6EU0 - chains B and S of the 22 polymer chains in the assembly; structure by electron microscopy, 4.00 A resolution.

Chain B:
Molecule: DNA-directed RNA polymerase III subunit RPC2
Source organism: Saccharomyces cerevisiae (strain ATCC 204508 / S288c)
Notes: EC 2.7.7.6
UniProtKB: P22276 (RPC2_YEAST); residues 1-1149 here = UniProt positions 1-1149
Chain sequence (1149 residues; row label = number of the first residue in the row):
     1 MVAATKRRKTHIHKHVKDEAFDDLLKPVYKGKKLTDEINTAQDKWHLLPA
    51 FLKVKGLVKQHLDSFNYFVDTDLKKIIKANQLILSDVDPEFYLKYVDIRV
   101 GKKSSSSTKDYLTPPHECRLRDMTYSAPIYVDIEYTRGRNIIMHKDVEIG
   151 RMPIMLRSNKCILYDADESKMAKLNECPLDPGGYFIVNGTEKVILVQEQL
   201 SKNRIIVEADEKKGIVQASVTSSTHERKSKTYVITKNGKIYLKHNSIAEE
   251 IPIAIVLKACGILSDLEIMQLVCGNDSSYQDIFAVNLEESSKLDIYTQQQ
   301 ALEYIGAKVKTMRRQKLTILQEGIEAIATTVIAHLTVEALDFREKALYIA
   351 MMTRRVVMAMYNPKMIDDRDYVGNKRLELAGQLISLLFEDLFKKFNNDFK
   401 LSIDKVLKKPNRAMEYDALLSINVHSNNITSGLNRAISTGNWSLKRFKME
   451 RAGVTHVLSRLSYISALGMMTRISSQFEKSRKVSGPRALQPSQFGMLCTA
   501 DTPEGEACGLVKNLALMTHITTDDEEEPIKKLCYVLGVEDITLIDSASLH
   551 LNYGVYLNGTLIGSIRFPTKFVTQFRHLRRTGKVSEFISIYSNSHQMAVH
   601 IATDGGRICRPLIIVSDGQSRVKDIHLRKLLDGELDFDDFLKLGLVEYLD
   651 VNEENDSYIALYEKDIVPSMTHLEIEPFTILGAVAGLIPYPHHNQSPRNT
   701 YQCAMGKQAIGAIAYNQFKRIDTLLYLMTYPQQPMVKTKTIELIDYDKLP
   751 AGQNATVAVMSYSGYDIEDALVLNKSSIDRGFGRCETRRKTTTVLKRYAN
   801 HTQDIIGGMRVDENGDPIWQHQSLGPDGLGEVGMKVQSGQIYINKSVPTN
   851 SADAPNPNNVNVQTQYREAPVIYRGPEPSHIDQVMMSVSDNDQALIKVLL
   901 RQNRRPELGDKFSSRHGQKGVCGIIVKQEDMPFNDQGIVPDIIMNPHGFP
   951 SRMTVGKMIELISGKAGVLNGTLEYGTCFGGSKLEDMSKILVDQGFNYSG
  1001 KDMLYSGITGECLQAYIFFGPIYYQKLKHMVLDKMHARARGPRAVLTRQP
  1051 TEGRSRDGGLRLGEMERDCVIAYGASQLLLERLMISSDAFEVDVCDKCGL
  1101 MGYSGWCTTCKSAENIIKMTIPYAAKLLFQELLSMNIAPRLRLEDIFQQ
Disordered / not traced: 1-37
Bound ions: Zn2+: Cys-1107, Cys-1110
UniProt features mapped onto this chain:
  - zinc finger: Cys-1095 to Cys-1110 (C4-type)
  - binding site (Zn(2+)): Cys-1095, Cys-1098, Cys-1107, Cys-1110
What the authors report for this chain:
  - binding site for Non-Template: Lys-409
  - conformationally variable residues (loop rearrangement): Pro-1042 to Arg-1061

Chain S:
Molecule: Template
Sequence (70 nucleotides; numbered 1 to 70; the number before each row is that of its first residue):
     1 CGAAGGGTTACTTCGCGAACACATAGTTGCGAAAAAAACATTTTTTTATA
    51 GTAGCCGAAAATAGTGGACG
Disordered / not traced: 25-28, 62-70

How chain B and chain S interact:
Pairs across the interface (7):
  Glu-1052(B) / DA23(S)  base contact
  Glu-1052(B) / DT24(S)  base contact
  Gly-1053(B) / DA23(S)  phosphate contact
  Arg-1054(B) / DA23(S)  hydrogen bond to the phosphate
  Gly-1059(B) / DC22(S)  phosphate contact
  Arg-1061(B) / DA21(S)  salt bridge to the phosphate
  Glu-1064(B) / DC20(S)  phosphate contact
Also at the interface, not in a pair above, chain B (10 interface residues in all): Arg-481, Lys-1034, Ser-1055, Leu-1060
Also at the interface, not in a pair above, chain S (6 interface residues in all): DA19

Summary:
The interface between chain B and chain S involves 10 residues on one side and 6 on the other, with 1 hydrogen
bond and 1 salt bridge. Polar pairs include Arg-1054(B)/DA23(S) and Arg-1061(B)/DA21(S). From UniProt: 4
Zn2+-binding residues on chain B. From the paper: a binding site for Non-Template at Lys-409(B);
conformational variability at Pro-1042(B).
Here chain B is DNA-directed RNA polymerase III subunit RPC2 (Saccharomyces cerevisiae (strain ATCC 204508 /
S288c)) and chain S is Template. Entry 6EU0 (RNA Polymerase III open pre-initiation complex (OC-PIC)) was
determined by electron microscopy, deposited together with 6EU1, 6EU2 and 6EU3.
